Entry 2NUP (X-ray diffraction, 2.80 A resolution); this record covers chains B and C of the 3 polymer chains in the assembly.

[Chain B]
Molecule: Protein transport protein Sec24A
Source organism: Homo sapiens
Notes: fragment: Sec24a fragment lacking n-terminal residues 1-340
UniProt: O95486 (SC24A_HUMAN); residues 341-1093 here correspond to UniProt positions 326-1078 (UniProt number = residue number - 15)
Sequence (753 residues; numbered 341 to 1093; the number before each row is that of its first residue):
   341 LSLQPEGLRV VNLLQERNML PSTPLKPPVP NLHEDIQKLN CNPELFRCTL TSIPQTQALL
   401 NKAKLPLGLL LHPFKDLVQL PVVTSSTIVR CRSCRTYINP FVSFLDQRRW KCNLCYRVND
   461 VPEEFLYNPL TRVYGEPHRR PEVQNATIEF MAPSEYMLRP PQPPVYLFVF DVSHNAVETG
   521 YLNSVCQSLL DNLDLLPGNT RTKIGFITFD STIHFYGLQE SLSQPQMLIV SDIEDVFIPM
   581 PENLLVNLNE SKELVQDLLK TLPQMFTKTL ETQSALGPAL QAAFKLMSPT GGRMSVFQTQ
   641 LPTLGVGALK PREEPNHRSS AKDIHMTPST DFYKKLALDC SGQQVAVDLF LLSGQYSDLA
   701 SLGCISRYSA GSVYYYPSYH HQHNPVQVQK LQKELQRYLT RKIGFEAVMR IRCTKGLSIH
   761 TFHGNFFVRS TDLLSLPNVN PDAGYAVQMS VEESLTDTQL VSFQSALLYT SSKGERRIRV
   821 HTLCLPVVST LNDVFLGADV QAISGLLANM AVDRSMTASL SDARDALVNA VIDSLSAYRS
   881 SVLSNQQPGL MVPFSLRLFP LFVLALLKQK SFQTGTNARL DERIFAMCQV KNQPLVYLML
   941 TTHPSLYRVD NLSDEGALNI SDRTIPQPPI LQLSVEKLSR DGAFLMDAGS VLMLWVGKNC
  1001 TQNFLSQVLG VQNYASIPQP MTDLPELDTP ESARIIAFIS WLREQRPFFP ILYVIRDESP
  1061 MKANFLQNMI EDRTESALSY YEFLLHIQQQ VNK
Not modelled in the structure: 341-345, 467-475, 663-665, 883-887
Bound ions: Zn2+: Cys431, Cys434, Cys452, Cys455

[Chain C]
Molecule: Vesicle-trafficking protein SEC22b
Source organism: Homo sapiens
Notes: fragment: Sec22b cytosolic domain, residues 1-195
UniProt: O75396 (SC22B_HUMAN); residues 1-195 here = UniProt positions 1-195
Sequence (196 residues; numbered 0 to 195; the number before each row is that of its first residue; numbering starts at 0):
     0 SMVLLTMIAR VADGLPLAAS MQEDEQSGRD LQQYQSQAKQ LFRKLNEQSP TRCTLEAGAM
    60 TFHYIIEQGV CYLVLCEAAF PKKLAFAYLE DLHSEFDEQH GKKVPTVSRP YSFIEFDTFI
   120 QKTKKLYIDS RARRNLGSIN TELQDVQRIM VANIEEVLQR GEALSALDSK ANNLSSLSKK
   180 YRQDAKYLNM RSTYAK
Not modelled in the structure: 0, 24-28, 133-147, 158-195
Construct notes: cloning artifact (0)
Swiss-Prot annotation at these positions:
  - modified residue: Lys38 (N6-acetyllysine), Ser137 (Phosphoserine), Thr140 (Phosphothreonine), Ser164 (Phosphoserine), Ser168 (Phosphoserine), Ser174 (Phosphoserine), Ser177 (Phosphoserine)

[Chain B / chain C interface]
Pairs across the interface - 23 pairs, chain B then chain C:
  Ala492(B) with Pro109(C)
  Pro493(B) with Pro109(C)
  Ser494(B) with Pro15(C); Pro109(C)
  Met497(B) with Pro109(C), hydrophobic
  Leu498(B) with Gln34(C), hydrogen bond (backbone-side chain)
  Pro500(B) with Ala18(C), hydrophobic; Met20(C), hydrophobic; Tyr110(C)
  Pro501(B) with Tyr110(C)
  Asn539(B) with Glu114(C)
  Thr540(B) with Glu114(C), hydrogen bond
  Arg541(B) with Ile113(C); Glu114(C); Asp116(C), salt bridge
  Glu582(B) with Lys124(C), salt bridge
  Glu590(B) with Thr117(C); Lys121(C), salt bridge
  Ser628(B) with Asp23(C), hydrogen bond
  Pro629(B) with Asp23(C)
  Lys813(B) with Ile113(C)
  Gly814(B) with Ile113(C)
  Glu815(B) with Arg108(C), salt bridge
Other interface residues (no listed pair), chain B (21 interface residues in all): Met491, Arg499, Pro581, Gln683
Other interface residues (no listed pair), chain C (15 interface residues in all): Lys38

[Summary]
The interface between chain B and chain C involves 21 residues on one side and 15 on the other, with 3
hydrogen bonds and 4 salt bridges. Among the polar pairs are Arg541(B)-Asp116(C), Glu582(B)-Lys124(C) and
Glu590(B)-Lys121(C). Cys431(B), Cys434(B), Cys452(B) and Cys455(B) coordinate Zn2+.
Here chain B is Protein transport protein Sec24A and chain C is Vesicle-trafficking protein SEC22b, both from
Homo sapiens. Entry 2NUP (Crystal Structure of the human Sec23a/24a heterodimer, complexed with the SNARE
protein Sec22b) was determined by X-ray diffraction, deposited together with 2NUT.
